2P8L - chains B and C of the 3 polymer chains in the assembly; structure by X-ray diffraction, 2.44 A resolution.

[Chain B]
Protein: nmAb 2F5, heavy chain
From: Homo sapiens
Amino-acid sequence (235 residues; numbered 1 to 216 plus 19 insertion-coded residues; the number before each row is that of its first residue; a row labelled like 35A-35B holds insertion residues (35A, then the next letters in order)):
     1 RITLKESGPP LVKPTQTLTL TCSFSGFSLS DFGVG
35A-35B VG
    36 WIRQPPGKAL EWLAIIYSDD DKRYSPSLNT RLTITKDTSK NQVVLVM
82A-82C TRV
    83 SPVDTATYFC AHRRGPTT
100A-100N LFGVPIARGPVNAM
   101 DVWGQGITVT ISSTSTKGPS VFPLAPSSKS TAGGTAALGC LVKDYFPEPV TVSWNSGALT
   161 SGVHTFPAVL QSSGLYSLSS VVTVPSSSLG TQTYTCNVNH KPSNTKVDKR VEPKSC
Unresolved in the structure: 127-134, 190-191, 214-216
Disulfides: Cys22-Cys92, Cys140-Cys196

[Chain C]
Protein: gp41 peptide
Amino-acid sequence (13 residues; row label = number of the first residue in the row; numbering starts at 0):
     0 ELLELDKWAS LNW
Unresolved in the structure: 11-12

[How chain B and chain C interact]
Pairs across the interface (13; chain B residue first):
  Gly33(B) - Trp7(C)
  Tyr52(B) - Asp5(C)
  Tyr52(B) - Lys6(C)
  Asp54(B) - Lys6(C)  salt bridge
  Asp56(B) - Lys6(C)  salt bridge
  Arg58(B) - Glu3(C)  salt bridge
  Arg95(B) - Asp5(C)  salt bridge
  Arg95(B) - Trp7(C)
  Pro98(B) - Trp7(C)
  Arg100H(B) - Trp7(C)  hydrogen bond (side chain-backbone)
  Arg100H(B) - Ala8(C)  hydrogen bond (side chain-backbone)
  Arg100H(B) - Leu10(C)
  Val100K(B) - Trp7(C)
Other interface residues (no listed pair), chain B (11 interface residues in all): Phe32, Pro100E
Other interface residues (no listed pair), chain C (7 interface residues in all): Ser9

[Summary]
The interface between chain B and chain C involves 11 residues on one side and 7 on the other; the contacts
include 2 hydrogen bonds and 4 salt bridges. Polar pairs include Asp54(B)-Lys6(C), Asp56(B)-Lys6(C) and
Arg58(B)-Glu3(C).
Here chain B is nmAb 2F5, heavy chain (Homo sapiens) and chain C is gp41 peptide. Entry 2P8L (Crystal
structure of the HIV-1 Cross Neutralizing Monoclonal Antibody 2F5 in complex with gp41 Peptide ELLELDKWASLWN)
was determined by X-ray diffraction (same publication as 2P8M, 2P8P, 2PR4, 3D0V, 3DRO and 3DRQ).
